PDB entry 7RG9 | electron microscopy, 3.20 A resolution | chains A and N of the 6 polymer chains in the assembly

== Chain A ==
Name: Isoform Gnas-2 of Guanine nucleotide-binding protein G(s) subunit alpha isoforms short
Organism: Homo sapiens
UniProt: P63092-2 (GNAS2-2_HUMAN); the author numbering skips numbers that UniProt does not, so the offset changes along the chain: 26-59 = UniProt 26-59; 74-394 = UniProt 60-380
Amino-acid sequence (373 residues; each row starts with the number of its first residue; note: 14 numbers in that range are skipped by the numbering (no residue carries them; nothing is unmodelled there)):
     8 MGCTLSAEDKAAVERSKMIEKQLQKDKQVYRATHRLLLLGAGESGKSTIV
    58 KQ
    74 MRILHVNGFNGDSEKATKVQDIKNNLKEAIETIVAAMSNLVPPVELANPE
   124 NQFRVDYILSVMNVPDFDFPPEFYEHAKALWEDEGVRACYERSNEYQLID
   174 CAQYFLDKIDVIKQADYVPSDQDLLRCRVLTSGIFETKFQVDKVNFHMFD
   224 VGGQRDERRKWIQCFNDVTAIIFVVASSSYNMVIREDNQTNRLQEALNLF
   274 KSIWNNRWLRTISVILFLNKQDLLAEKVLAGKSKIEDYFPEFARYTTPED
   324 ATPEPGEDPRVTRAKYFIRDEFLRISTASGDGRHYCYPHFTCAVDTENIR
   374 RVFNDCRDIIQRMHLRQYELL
Not modelled in the structure: 8-11, 49-50, 74-206, 253-262, 305-306, 366-367
Construct notes: initiating methionine (8); expression tag (9-25)

== Chain N ==
Name: nanobody 35
Organism: Lama glama
Notes: antibody fragment or engineered binder
Amino-acid sequence (160 residues; each row starts with the number of its first residue; numbers below 1 keep their minus sign (Met-21 is residue -21)):
   -21 MKYLLPTAAAGLLLLAAQPAMAQVQLQESGGGLVQPGGSLRLSCAASGFT
    29 FSNYKMNWVRQAPGKGLEWVSDISQSGASISYTGSVKGRFTISRDNAKNT
    79 LYLQMNSLKPEDTAVYYCARCPAPFTRDCFDVTSTTYAYRGQGTQVTVSS
   129 HHHHHHEPEA
Not modelled in the structure: -21 to 0, 129-138
Disulfides: Cys22-Cys96, Cys99-Cys107

== Chain A / chain N interface ==
Contacting residue pairs (20):
  Asp229(A) - Thr111(N)
  Asp229(A) - Ser112(N)  hydrogen bond (side chain-backbone)
  Asp229(A) - Thr114(N)  hydrogen bond
  Glu230(A) - Thr114(N)
  Glu230(A) - Tyr115(N)
  Arg232(A) - Pro100(N)
  Arg232(A) - Tyr115(N)
  Asn264(A) - Thr61(N)
  Gln267(A) - Trp47(N)
  Gln267(A) - Thr61(N)
  Asn271(A) - Trp47(N)
  Ser275(A) - Asp106(N)
  Ser275(A) - Cys107(N)
  Ser275(A) - Phe108(N)
  Asn278(A) - Arg105(N)  hydrogen bond (side chain-backbone)
  Asn279(A) - Asp106(N)  hydrogen bond
  Tyr311(A) - Gly62(N)
  Tyr311(A) - Ser63(N)  hydrogen bond (backbone-backbone)
  Pro313(A) - Gly62(N)
  Ser352(A) - Arg105(N)  hydrogen bond
Also at the interface, not in a pair above, chain A (18 interface residues in all): Arg228, Arg231, Leu272, Lys274, Asp310, Phe312
Also at the interface, not in a pair above, chain N (16 interface residues in all): Glu46, Ser59, Tyr60

== Overview ==
18 residues of chain A and 16 residues of chain N are in contact, with 6 hydrogen bonds. Polar pairs include
Asp229(A)-Ser112(N), Asp229(A)-Thr114(N) and Asn278(A)-Arg105(N).
Chain A is Isoform Gnas-2 of Guanine nucleotide-binding protein G(s) subunit alpha isoforms short (Homo
sapiens) and chain N is nanobody 35 (Lama glama); the structure, cryo-EM of human Glucagon-like peptide 1
receptor GLP-1R in apo form, was determined by electron microscopy (same publication as 7RA3, 7RBT and 7RGP).
